Entry 2BM0 (X-ray diffraction, 2.40 A resolution); this record covers chain A.

Chain A:
Protein: Elongation factor G
Organism: Thermus thermophilus
Reference sequence: P13551 (EFG_THETH); residues 1-691 here = UniProt positions 1-691
Sequence (691 residues; numbered 1 to 691; the number before each row is that of its first residue):
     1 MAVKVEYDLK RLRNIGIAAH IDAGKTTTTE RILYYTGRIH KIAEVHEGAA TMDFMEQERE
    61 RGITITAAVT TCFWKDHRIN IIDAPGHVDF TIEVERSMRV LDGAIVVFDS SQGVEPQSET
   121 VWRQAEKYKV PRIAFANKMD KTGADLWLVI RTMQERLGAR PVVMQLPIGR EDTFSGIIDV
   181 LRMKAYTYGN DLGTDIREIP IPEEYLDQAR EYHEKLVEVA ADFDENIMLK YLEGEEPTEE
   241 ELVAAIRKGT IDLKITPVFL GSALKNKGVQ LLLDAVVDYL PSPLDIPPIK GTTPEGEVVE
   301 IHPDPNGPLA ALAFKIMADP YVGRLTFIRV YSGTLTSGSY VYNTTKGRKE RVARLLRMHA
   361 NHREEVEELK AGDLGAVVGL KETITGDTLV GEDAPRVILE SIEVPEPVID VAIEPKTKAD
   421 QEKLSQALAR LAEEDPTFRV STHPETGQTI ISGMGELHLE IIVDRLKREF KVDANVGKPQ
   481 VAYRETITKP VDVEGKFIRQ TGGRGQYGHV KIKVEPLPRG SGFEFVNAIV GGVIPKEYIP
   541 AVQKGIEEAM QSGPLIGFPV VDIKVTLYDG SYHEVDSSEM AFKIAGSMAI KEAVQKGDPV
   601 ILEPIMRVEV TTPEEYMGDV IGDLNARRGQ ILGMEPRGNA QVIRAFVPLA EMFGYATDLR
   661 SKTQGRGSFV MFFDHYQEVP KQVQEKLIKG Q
Unresolved in the structure: 1-3, 44-63, 690-691
Construct notes: conflict A43 (Gly in P13551); engineered mutation A84 (Thr in P13551)
Swiss-Prot annotation at these positions:
  - binding site (GTP): A19 to T26, D83, P85 to H87, N137 to D140
Ion coordination: Mg2+: T26 (together with GDP)
Ligand contacts: GDP (guanosine-5'-diphosphate): A19, H20, I21, D22, A23, G24, K25, T26, T27, N137, K138, D140, K141, S262, A263, L264
What the authors report for this chain:
  - mutagenesis - T84A: decreased binding to FA (citing earlier work)
  - mutagenesis - T84A: decreased binding to GDPNP (citing earlier work)
  - mutagenesis - T84A: unchanged binding to GDP (citing earlier work)
  - mutagenesis - K25A: decreased catalytic activity
  - conformationally variable residues (loop rearrangement, order/disorder transition, side-chain flip): K25, H40 to A67, A84 to T91
  - contacts within the chain: K25-D83 (hydrogen bond), F90-H458 (hydrophobic contact), F90-I92 (hydrophobic contact), F90-V94 (hydrophobic contact)
  - binding site for Mg2+: E295

Summary:
Ligands of chain A: GDP. UniProt lists 16 GTP-binding residues. The paper reports a binding site for Mg2+ at
E295; T84A reduces binding to FA.
Chain A is Elongation factor G (Thermus thermophilus); the structure, Ribosomal elongation factor G (EF-G)
Fusidic acid resistant mutant T84A, was determined by X-ray diffraction, deposited together with 2BM1.
